Entry 8JKL (X-ray diffraction, 2.94 A resolution); this record covers chains B and D of the 4 polymer chains in the assembly.

== Chain B ==
Molecule: GATA-Reverse
Sequence (19 nucleotides; row label = number of the first residue in the row):
     1 GGTTTCTCGGTATCAGTTG

== Chain D ==
Name: Interferon regulatory factor 4
Source organism: Homo sapiens
Notes: fragment: DNA-binding domain
UniProt: F2Z3D5 (F2Z3D5_HUMAN); numbering as in UniProt (aligned over 20-135)
Amino-acid sequence (116 residues; numbered 20 to 135; the number before each row is that of its first residue):
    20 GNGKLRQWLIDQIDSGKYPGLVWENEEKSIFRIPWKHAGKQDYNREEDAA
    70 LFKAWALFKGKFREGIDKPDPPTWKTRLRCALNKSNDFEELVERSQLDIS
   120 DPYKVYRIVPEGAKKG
Unresolved in the structure: 20-22, 131-135

== Interface between chain B and chain D ==
Pairs across the interface (25):
  DT3(B) - Lys23(D)  phosphate contact
  DT4(B) - Lys23(D)  phosphate contact
  DT4(B) - Leu24(D)  hydrogen bond to the phosphate
  DT4(B) - Trp74(D)  phosphate contact
  DT4(B) - Lys78(D)  salt bridge to the phosphate
  DT4(B) - Ala100(D)  sugar contact
  DT4(B) - Lys103(D)  base contact
  DT5(B) - Trp74(D)  hydrogen bond to the phosphate
  DT5(B) - Lys78(D)  phosphate contact
  DT5(B) - Lys80(D)  hydrogen bond to the phosphate
  DT5(B) - Arg96(D)  phosphate contact
  DT5(B) - Cys99(D)  base contact
  DT5(B) - Ala100(D)  phosphate contact
  DT5(B) - Lys103(D)  base contact
  DC6(B) - Lys80(D)  salt bridge to the phosphate
  DC6(B) - Arg96(D)  salt bridge to the phosphate
  DT13(B) - His56(D)  phosphate contact
  DC14(B) - His56(D)  phosphate contact
  DC14(B) - Ala57(D)  sugar contact
  DC14(B) - Gly58(D)  phosphate contact
  DC14(B) - Lys59(D)  base contact
  DC14(B) - Arg64(D)  phosphate contact
  DA15(B) - Gly58(D)  phosphate contact
  DA15(B) - Lys59(D)  hydrogen bond to the phosphate
  DA15(B) - Arg64(D)  salt bridge to the phosphate
Also at the interface, not in a pair above, chain D (16 interface residues in all): Asp61, Ser104

== Summary ==
7 residues of chain B and 16 residues of chain D are in contact, with 4 hydrogen bonds and 4 salt bridges.
Polar contacts include DT4(B)-Leu24(D), DT5(B)-Trp74(D) and DT5(B)-Lys80(D).
Here chain B is GATA-Reverse and chain D is Interferon regulatory factor 4 (Homo sapiens). Entry 8JKL (IRF4
DNA-binding domain bound to an DNA containing GATA motif) was determined by X-ray diffraction (same
publication as 8JKN, 8JKO, 8JKQ and 8JKS).
